Entry 7WT5 (X-ray diffraction, 2.10 A resolution); this record covers chains A and B of the 3 polymer chains in the assembly.

# Chain A
Name: MHC class I antigen
Organism: Homo sapiens
UniProtKB: A0A109QAI7 (A0A109QAI7_HUMAN); residues 0-276 here correspond to UniProt positions 24-300 (UniProt number = residue number + 24)
Amino-acid sequence (277 residues; each row starts with the number of its first residue; numbering starts at 0):
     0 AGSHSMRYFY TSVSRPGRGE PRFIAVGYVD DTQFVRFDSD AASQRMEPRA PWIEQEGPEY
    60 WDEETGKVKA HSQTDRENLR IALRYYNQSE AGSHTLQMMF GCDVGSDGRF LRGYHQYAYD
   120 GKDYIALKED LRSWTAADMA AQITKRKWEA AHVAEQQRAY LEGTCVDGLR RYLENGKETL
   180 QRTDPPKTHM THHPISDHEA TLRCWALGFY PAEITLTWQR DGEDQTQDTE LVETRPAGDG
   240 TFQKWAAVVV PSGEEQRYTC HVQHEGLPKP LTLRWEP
Disulfides: Cys101-Cys164, Cys203-Cys259
Metal / ion sites: Zn2+ site 1: Ala0, His3, Gln180, Glu222; Zn2+ site 2: His151 (shared with 2 residues of chain D); Zn2+ site 3 near His197 (its only coordinating residue here)
From the paper describing this entry:
  - specificity-determining residues: Tyr9

# Chain B
Name: Beta-2-microglobulin
Organism: Homo sapiens
UniProtKB: P61769 (B2MG_HUMAN); residues 0-99 here correspond to UniProt positions 20-119 (UniProt number = residue number + 20)
Amino-acid sequence (100 residues; each row starts with the number of its first residue; numbering starts at 0):
     0 AIQRTPKIQV YSRHPAENGK SNFLNCYVSG FHPSDIEVDL LKNGERIEKV EHSDLSFSKD
    60 WSFYLLYYTE FTPTEKDEYA CRVNHVTLSQ PKIVKWDRDM
Disulfides: Cys25-Cys80
UniProt features mapped onto this chain:
  - modified residue: Gln2 (Pyrrolidone carboxylic acid)
  - glycosylation: Ile1 (N-linked (Glc) (glycation) isoleucine), Lys19 (N-linked (Glc) (glycation) lysine), Lys41 (N-linked (Glc) (glycation) lysine), Lys48 (N-linked (Glc) (glycation) lysine), Lys58 (N-linked (Glc) (glycation) lysine), Lys91 (N-linked (Glc) (glycation) lysine), Lys94 (N-linked (Glc) (glycation) lysine)

# Interface between chain A and chain B
Pairs across the interface (57; chain A residue first):
  Phe8(A) - Ser55(B)
  Phe8(A) - Phe56(B)  hydrophobic
  Tyr9(A) - Phe56(B)
  Thr10(A) - Leu54(B)
  Thr10(A) - Phe56(B)
  Thr10(A) - Phe62(B)
  Val12(A) - Ser33(B)
  Ile23(A) - Leu54(B)  hydrophobic
  Val25(A) - Asp53(B)
  Val25(A) - Leu54(B)
  Val25(A) - Ser55(B)
  Tyr27(A) - Ser55(B)  hydrogen bond
  Tyr27(A) - Tyr63(B)  hydrogen bond
  Gln32(A) - Asp53(B)  hydrogen bond
  Arg35(A) - Asp53(B)  salt bridge
  Arg48(A) - Asp53(B)  salt bridge
  Gln96(A) - His31(B)  hydrogen bond
  Gln96(A) - Phe56(B)
  Gln96(A) - Trp60(B)  hydrogen bond (side chain-backbone)
  Gln96(A) - Phe62(B)
  Met97(A) - Phe56(B)
  Gln115(A) - Trp60(B)
  Tyr116(A) - Trp60(B)
  Ala117(A) - Trp60(B)  hydrophobic
  Asp119(A) - Ala0(B)
  Asp119(A) - Ile1(B)  hydrogen bond (backbone-backbone)
  Asp119(A) - His31(B)
  Gly120(A) - Ile1(B)
  Gly120(A) - Arg3(B)  hydrogen bond (backbone-side chain)
  Gly120(A) - His31(B)
  Lys121(A) - Ala0(B)
  Lys121(A) - Ile1(B)
  Asp122(A) - Trp60(B)  hydrogen bond
  His192(A) - Asp98(B)
  Arg202(A) - Asp98(B)
  Trp204(A) - Asp98(B)
  Trp204(A) - Met99(B)
  Val231(A) - Gln8(B)
  Glu232(A) - Lys6(B)  salt bridge
  Glu232(A) - Gln8(B)  hydrogen bond (backbone-side chain)
  Glu232(A) - Ser28(B)  hydrogen bond
  Thr233(A) - Tyr26(B)
  Arg234(A) - Gln8(B)  hydrogen bond
  Arg234(A) - Tyr10(B)
  Arg234(A) - Tyr26(B)
  Arg234(A) - Met99(B)  hydrogen bond (side chain-backbone)
  Pro235(A) - Tyr10(B)  hydrogen bond (backbone-side chain)
  Pro235(A) - Asn24(B)
  Pro235(A) - Tyr26(B)
  Ala236(A) - Arg12(B)  hydrogen bond (backbone-side chain)
  Ala236(A) - Asn24(B)  hydrogen bond (backbone-side chain)
  Gly237(A) - Arg12(B)
  Asp238(A) - Arg12(B)
  Gln242(A) - Tyr10(B)
  Gln242(A) - Ser11(B)
  Gln242(A) - Arg12(B)  hydrogen bond (side chain-backbone)
  Trp244(A) - Met99(B)  hydrogen bond (side chain-backbone)
Interface residues without a listed pair, chain A (34 interface residues in all): Thr94, Met98
Interface residues without a listed pair, chain B (26 interface residues in all): His13, Pro32, Asp34, Leu65

# Summary
Chain A and chain B form an interface of 34 and 26 residues respectively, with 17 hydrogen bonds and 3 salt
bridges. Polar contacts include Arg35(A)-Asp53(B), Arg48(A)-Asp53(B) and Glu232(A)-Lys6(B). Ala0(A), His3(A),
Gln180(A) and Glu222(A) coordinate Zn2+ site 1. The paper reports the specificity determinant Tyr9(A).
Here chain A is MHC class I antigen and chain B is Beta-2-microglobulin, both from Homo sapiens. Entry 7WT5
(Crystal structure of HLA-A*2450 complexed with 8-mer model peptide) was determined by X-ray diffraction (same
publication as 7WJ2, 7WJ3, 7WT3 and 7WT4).
